Entry 4KGS (X-ray diffraction, 1.95 A resolution); this record covers chain A.

== Chain A ==
Protein: Streptococcal Protein GB1 Backbone Modified Variant: beta-3-Val21, beta-3-Asp40
Sequence (57 residues; each row starts with the number of its first residue):
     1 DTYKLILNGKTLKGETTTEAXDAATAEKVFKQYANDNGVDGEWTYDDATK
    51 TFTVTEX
Modified positions: 1VR ((3R)-3-amino-4-methylpentanoic acid) at position 21; Asp40 (3-aminopentanedioic acid; B3D); NH2 (amino group) at position 57

== In short ==
Chain A is Streptococcal Protein GB1 Backbone Modified Variant: beta-3-Val21, beta-3-Asp40; the structure,
Backbone Modifications in the Protein GB1 Loops: beta-3-Val21, beta-3-Asp40, was determined by X-ray
diffraction (same publication as 4KGR and 4KGT).
